Entry 2XAM (X-ray diffraction, 2.20 A resolution); this record covers chain A.

[Chain A]
Protein: Inositol-pentakisphosphate 2-kinase
Organism: Arabidopsis thaliana
Notes: EC 2.7.1.158
UniProt: Q93YN9 (IPPK_ARATH); residues 1-451 here = UniProt positions 1-451
Sequence (451 residues; each row starts with the number of its first residue):
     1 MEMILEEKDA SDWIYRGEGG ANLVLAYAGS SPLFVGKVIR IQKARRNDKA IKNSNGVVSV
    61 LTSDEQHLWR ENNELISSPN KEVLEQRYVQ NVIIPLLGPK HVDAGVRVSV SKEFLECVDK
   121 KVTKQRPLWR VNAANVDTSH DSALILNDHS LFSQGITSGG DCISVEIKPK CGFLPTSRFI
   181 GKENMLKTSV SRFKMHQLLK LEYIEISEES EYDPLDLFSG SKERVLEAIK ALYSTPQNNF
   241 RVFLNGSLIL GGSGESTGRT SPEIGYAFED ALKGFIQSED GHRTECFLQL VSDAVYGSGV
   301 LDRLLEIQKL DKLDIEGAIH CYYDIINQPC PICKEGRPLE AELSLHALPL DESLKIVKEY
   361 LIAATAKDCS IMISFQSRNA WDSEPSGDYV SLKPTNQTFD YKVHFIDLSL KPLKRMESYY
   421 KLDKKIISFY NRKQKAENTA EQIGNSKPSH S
Unresolved in the structure: 1-2, 49-58, 156-157, 336-341, 438-451
Metal / ion sites: Zn2+: His-320, Cys-330, Cys-333, His-346; Mg2+ site 1: Asp-407, Ser-409 (together with ADP); Mg2+ site 2: Asp-407 (together with ADP, inositol hexakisphosphate)
Ligand contacts:
  - ADP (adenosine-5'-diphosphate): Arg-16, Gly-17, Glu-18, Gly-19, Gly-20, Ala-21, Asn-22, Val-24, Val-38, Arg-40, Leu-146, Asn-147, Asp-148, His-149, Ser-150, Glu-166, Arg-241, Phe-243, Met-372, Ile-406, Asp-407, Ser-409
  - inositol hexakisphosphate (IHP): Gly-19, Gly-20, Ala-21, Arg-45, Trp-129, Arg-130, Lys-168, Lys-170, Arg-192, His-196, Lys-200, Asn-238, Ala-364, Asp-368, Asp-407, Lys-411, Arg-415, Tyr-419, Leu-422
Curated features (UniProtKB/Swiss-Prot):
  - motif: Glu-166 to Lys-170 (EXKPK motif)
  - binding site (ATP): Gly-19 to Asn-22, Arg-40, Asn-147 to His-149, Glu-166 to Lys-168, Arg-241, Asp-407
  - binding site (substrate): Arg-45, Arg-130, Lys-170, Lys-200, Asn-238, Asp-368, Lys-411, Arg-415, Tyr-419
  - binding site (Zn(2+)): His-320, Cys-330, Cys-333, His-346
  - modified residue: Met-1 (N-acetylmethionine)
Reported in the primary citation:
  - Mg2+ coordination: Asp-407
  - Zn2+ coordination: His-320, Cys-330, Cys-333, His-346
  - mutagenesis - C330S, C333S, H346N: decreased stability
  - mutagenesis - R40V, R130I, K170S, D407A: decreased catalytic activity
  - mutagenesis - R40V, N238A (2- to 3-fold): decreased binding to ATP
  - mutagenesis - K168A, K168N, D368A, K411A: abolished catalytic activity
  - mutagenesis - E85A, N238A: unchanged catalytic activity

[In short]
Bound to chain A: inositol hexakisphosphate and ADP. His-320, Cys-330, Cys-333 and His-346 coordinate Zn2+.
Curated annotation (UniProt) lists 13 ATP-binding residues, 9 substrate-binding residues and 4 Zn2+-binding
residues. From the paper: R40V, R130I and K170S, among others, reduce catalytic activity; Zn2+ coordination by
His-320, Cys-330 and Cys-333 among others; 13 substitutions were tested in all.
Chain A is Inositol-pentakisphosphate 2-kinase (Arabidopsis thaliana); the structure, Inositol
1,3,4,5,6-pentakisphosphate 2-kinase from A. thaliana in complex with ADP and IP6, was determined by X-ray
diffraction together with 2XAL, 2XAN, 2XAO and 2XAR from the same study.
